2CZ1 - chains A and B; structure by X-ray diffraction, 1.39 A resolution.

Chain A:
Molecule: Nitrile hydratase subunit alpha
Source organism: Rhodococcus erythropolis
Notes: EC 4.2.1.84
Reference sequence: P13448 (NHAA_RHOER); residues 1-206 here = UniProt positions 1-206
Amino-acid sequence (206 residues; row label = number of the first residue in the row):
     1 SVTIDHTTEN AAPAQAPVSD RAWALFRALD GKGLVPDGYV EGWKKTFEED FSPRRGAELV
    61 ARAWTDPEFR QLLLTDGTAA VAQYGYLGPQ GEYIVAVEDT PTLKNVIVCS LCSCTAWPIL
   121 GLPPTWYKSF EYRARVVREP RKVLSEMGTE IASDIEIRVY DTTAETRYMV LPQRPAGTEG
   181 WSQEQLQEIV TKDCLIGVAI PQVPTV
Disordered / not traced: 1-8, 205-206
Sequence notes: modified residue (112, 114)
Modified residues: Cys112 (3-sulfinoalanine; CSD); Cys114 (s-hydroxycysteine; CSO)
Metal / ion sites: Fe ion: Cys109, Cys112, Ser113, Cys114 (together with butanoic acid)
Residues lining bound ligands: butanoic acid (BUA): Gln90, Cys109, Cys112, Ser113, Cys114, Trp117, Arg167

Chain B:
Molecule: Nitrile hydratase subunit beta
Source organism: Rhodococcus erythropolis
Notes: EC 4.2.1.84
Reference sequence: P13449 (NHAB_RHOER); numbering as in UniProt (aligned over 1-212)
Amino-acid sequence (212 residues; row label = number of the first residue in the row):
     1 MDGVHDLAGV QGFGKVPHTV NADIGPTFHA EWEHLPYSLM FAGVAELGAF SVDEVRYVVE
    61 RMEPRHYMMT PYYERYVIGV ATLMVEKGIL TQDELESLAG GPFPLSRPSE SEGRPAPVET
   121 TTFEVGQRVR VRDEYVPGHI RMPAYCRGRV GTISHRTTEK WPFPDAIGHG RNDAGEEPTY
   181 HVKFAAEELF GSDTDGGSVV VDLFEGYLEP AA
Disordered / not traced: 212
Residues lining bound ligands: butanoic acid (BUA): Tyr37, Met40, Arg56, Tyr72, Tyr76

How chain A and chain B interact:
Pairs across the interface (171):
  Asn10(A) - Arg65(B)  hydrogen bond
  Ala12(A) - Met69(B)  hydrophobic
  Pro13(A) - His66(B)
  Ala14(A) - Pro102(B)
  Ala14(A) - Pro104(B)
  Gln15(A) - His66(B)  hydrogen bond
  Gln15(A) - Glu74(B)
  Gln15(A) - Ile78(B)
  Gln15(A) - Pro102(B)
  Gln15(A) - Pro104(B)
  Ala16(A) - Ala99(B)
  Ala16(A) - Gly101(B)
  Ala16(A) - Pro102(B)  hydrogen bond (backbone-backbone)
  Val18(A) - Trp32(B)  hydrophobic
  Val18(A) - Glu74(B)
  Ser19(A) - Trp32(B)
  Asp20(A) - Ala99(B)
  Arg21(A) - Glu74(B)  salt bridge
  Arg21(A) - Ile78(B)
  Arg21(A) - Pro102(B)
  Arg21(A) - Phe103(B)
  Ala22(A) - Trp32(B)  hydrophobic
  Ala22(A) - Leu35(B)
  Ala22(A) - Val77(B)  hydrophobic
  Trp23(A) - Glu31(B)
  Trp23(A) - Trp32(B)
  Trp23(A) - Leu35(B)  hydrophobic
  Ala24(A) - Leu95(B)
  Ala24(A) - Leu98(B)  hydrophobic
  Ala24(A) - Ala99(B)
  Leu25(A) - Leu39(B)  hydrophobic
  Leu25(A) - Val77(B)
  Leu25(A) - Ala81(B)  hydrophobic
  Leu25(A) - Leu90(B)  hydrophobic
  Leu25(A) - Leu95(B)  hydrophobic
  Phe26(A) - Leu39(B)  hydrophobic
  Arg27(A) - Leu98(B)  hydrogen bond (side chain-backbone)
  Ala28(A) - Leu90(B)  hydrophobic
  Ala28(A) - Leu98(B)  hydrophobic
  Leu29(A) - Met84(B)  hydrophobic
  Leu29(A) - Ile89(B)  hydrophobic
  Leu29(A) - Leu90(B)  hydrophobic
  Lys32(A) - Ile89(B)
  Lys32(A) - Leu90(B)
  Lys32(A) - Glu94(B)  salt bridge
  Leu34(A) - Leu47(B)
  Leu34(A) - Ile89(B)  hydrophobic
  Tyr39(A) - Ser38(B)
  Tyr39(A) - Phe41(B)  hydrogen bond (side chain-backbone)
  Tyr39(A) - Ala42(B)  hydrogen bond (side chain-backbone)
  Tyr39(A) - Glu46(B)
  Val40(A) - His34(B)
  Val40(A) - Leu35(B)  hydrophobic
  Val40(A) - Ser38(B)
  Val40(A) - Leu39(B)  hydrophobic
  Trp43(A) - Ser38(B)
  Trp43(A) - Phe41(B)  hydrophobic
  Lys44(A) - His34(B)
  Phe47(A) - Thr27(B)
  Phe47(A) - Phe28(B)  hydrophobic
  Phe47(A) - Tyr37(B)  hydrophobic
  Phe47(A) - Ser38(B)
  Glu48(A) - Thr27(B)
  Glu48(A) - Phe28(B)
  Gln90(A) - Arg56(B)
  Tyr93(A) - His155(B)  hydrogen bond
  Tyr93(A) - Thr157(B)
  Tyr93(A) - Thr158(B)  hydrogen bond (side chain-backbone)
  Tyr93(A) - Glu159(B)
  Tyr93(A) - Trp161(B)  hydrophobic
  Val95(A) - His181(B)
  Ser110(A) - His5(B)
  Ser110(A) - Ala8(B)
  Leu111(A) - His5(B)
  Leu111(A) - Asp6(B)
  Leu111(A) - Arg141(B)
  Cys112(A) - Arg56(B)
  Cys112(A) - Tyr76(B)
  Cys112(A) - Arg141(B)
  Ser113(A) - Tyr72(B)  hydrogen bond
  Cys114(A) - Arg56(B)
  Cys114(A) - Arg141(B)
  Trp117(A) - Tyr37(B)  hydrophobic
  Trp117(A) - Phe41(B)  hydrophobic
  Leu122(A) - Thr27(B)
  Leu122(A) - Phe28(B)  hydrophobic
  Leu122(A) - Tyr73(B)
  Pro124(A) - Ile24(B)  hydrophobic
  Trp126(A) - Val16(B)  hydrophobic
  Trp126(A) - Pro17(B)
  Trp126(A) - His18(B)  hydrogen bond
  Lys128(A) - Tyr72(B)
  Lys128(A) - Tyr73(B)
  Ser129(A) - Pro17(B)
  Phe130(A) - Leu7(B)  hydrophobic
  Phe130(A) - Phe13(B)  hydrophobic
  Phe130(A) - Tyr67(B)  hydrophobic
  Phe130(A) - Met68(B)
  Phe130(A) - Arg75(B)
  Glu131(A) - Gly14(B)
  Glu131(A) - Lys15(B)
  Glu131(A) - Val16(B)
  Tyr132(A) - Val16(B)  hydrophobic
  Arg133(A) - His5(B)  hydrogen bond (side chain-backbone)
  Arg133(A) - Leu7(B)
  Arg133(A) - Ala8(B)
  Arg133(A) - Tyr67(B)  hydrogen bond
  Arg133(A) - Arg75(B)
  Ala134(A) - Leu7(B)
  Ala134(A) - Ala8(B)
  Ala134(A) - Gly9(B)  hydrogen bond (backbone-backbone)
  Ala134(A) - Val10(B)
  Ala134(A) - Phe13(B)  hydrophobic
  Arg135(A) - Phe13(B)
  Arg135(A) - Gly14(B)  hydrogen bond (side chain-backbone)
  Arg135(A) - Lys15(B)
  Arg135(A) - Val16(B)
  Val137(A) - Tyr145(B)
  Val137(A) - Phe190(B)
  Val137(A) - Val199(B)
  Arg138(A) - Gly9(B)  hydrogen bond (side chain-backbone)
  Arg138(A) - Gln11(B)
  Arg138(A) - Phe190(B)
  Arg138(A) - Asp193(B)  salt bridge
  Arg138(A) - Thr194(B)  hydrogen bond (backbone-side chain)
  Arg138(A) - Asp195(B)  hydrogen bond (backbone-backbone)
  Glu139(A) - Asp195(B)
  Pro140(A) - Asp195(B)
  Pro140(A) - Gly196(B)
  Arg141(A) - Asp195(B)  hydrogen bond (backbone-side chain)
  Lys142(A) - Asp195(B)  hydrogen bond (backbone-side chain)
  Val143(A) - Val16(B)  hydrophobic
  Met147(A) - His18(B)
  Met147(A) - Thr19(B)
  Met147(A) - Val20(B)  hydrogen bond (backbone-backbone)
  Thr149(A) - Val20(B)
  Glu156(A) - Ser198(B)  hydrogen bond
  Ile157(A) - Gly197(B)  hydrogen bond (backbone-backbone)
  Ile157(A) - Ser198(B)  hydrogen bond (backbone-backbone)
  Arg158(A) - Lys183(B)
  Arg158(A) - Ser198(B)  hydrogen bond
  Arg158(A) - Val200(B)
  Val159(A) - Ser198(B)  hydrogen bond (backbone-backbone)
  Val159(A) - Val199(B)
  Val159(A) - Val200(B)  hydrogen bond (backbone-backbone)
  Tyr160(A) - Val200(B)
  Asp161(A) - Pro143(B)
  Asp161(A) - Tyr145(B)  hydrogen bond
  Asp161(A) - Val200(B)  hydrogen bond (backbone-backbone)
  Asp161(A) - Asp202(B)
  Thr162(A) - Arg141(B)
  Thr163(A) - Arg141(B)  hydrogen bond (backbone-side chain)
  Thr163(A) - Pro143(B)
  Thr163(A) - Val201(B)
  Thr163(A) - Asp202(B)  hydrogen bond (side chain-backbone)
  Ala164(A) - Thr179(B)
  Ala164(A) - Asp202(B)
  Ala164(A) - Phe204(B)  hydrophobic
  Glu165(A) - Trp161(B)
  Glu165(A) - Asp202(B)
  Thr166(A) - His181(B)  hydrogen bond
  Thr166(A) - Asp202(B)  hydrogen bond
  Arg167(A) - Arg56(B)
  Tyr168(A) - His181(B)  hydrogen bond
  Thr191(A) - Asn21(B)  hydrogen bond
  Lys192(A) - Ile24(B)
  Asp193(A) - His18(B)  salt bridge
  Asp193(A) - Val20(B)
  Asp193(A) - Asn21(B)  hydrogen bond (side chain-backbone)
  Val198(A) - Val20(B)
  Ala199(A) - Val20(B)  hydrophobic
Also at the interface, not in a pair above, chain A (79 interface residues in all): Val35, Pro36, Pro89, Cys109, Glu146, Gly148
Also at the interface, not in a pair above, chain B (82 interface residues in all): Met40, Val80, Arg156, Leu203

In short:
79 residues of chain A face 82 of chain B across their interface; the contacts include 35 hydrogen bonds and 4
salt bridges. Polar contacts include Arg21(A)-Glu74(B), Lys32(A)-Glu94(B) and Arg138(A)-Asp193(B). Butanoic
acid is bound between chain A and chain B.
Chain A is Nitrile hydratase subunit alpha and chain B is Nitrile hydratase subunit beta, both from
Rhodococcus erythropolis; the structure, photo-activation state of Fe-type NHase with n-BA in anaerobic
condition, was determined by X-ray diffraction.
